PDB entry 9CEY | electron microscopy, 3.22 A resolution | chains P and W of the 4 polymer chains in the assembly

[Chain P]
Protein: Maltose/maltodextrin-binding periplasmic protein, Spizellomyces punctatus Fanzor 1
From: Escherichia coli K-12
Reference sequence: chimeric construct of P0AEX9, A0A0L0H5U9: residues -375 to -10 from P0AEX9 (MALE_ECOLI) positions 27-392 (UniProt number = residue number + 402); residues 2-638 from A0A0L0H5U9 positions 2-638 (same numbers)
Amino-acid sequence (1032 residues; numbered -393 to 638; the number before each row is that of its first residue; numbers below 1 keep their minus sign (Met-393 is residue -393)):
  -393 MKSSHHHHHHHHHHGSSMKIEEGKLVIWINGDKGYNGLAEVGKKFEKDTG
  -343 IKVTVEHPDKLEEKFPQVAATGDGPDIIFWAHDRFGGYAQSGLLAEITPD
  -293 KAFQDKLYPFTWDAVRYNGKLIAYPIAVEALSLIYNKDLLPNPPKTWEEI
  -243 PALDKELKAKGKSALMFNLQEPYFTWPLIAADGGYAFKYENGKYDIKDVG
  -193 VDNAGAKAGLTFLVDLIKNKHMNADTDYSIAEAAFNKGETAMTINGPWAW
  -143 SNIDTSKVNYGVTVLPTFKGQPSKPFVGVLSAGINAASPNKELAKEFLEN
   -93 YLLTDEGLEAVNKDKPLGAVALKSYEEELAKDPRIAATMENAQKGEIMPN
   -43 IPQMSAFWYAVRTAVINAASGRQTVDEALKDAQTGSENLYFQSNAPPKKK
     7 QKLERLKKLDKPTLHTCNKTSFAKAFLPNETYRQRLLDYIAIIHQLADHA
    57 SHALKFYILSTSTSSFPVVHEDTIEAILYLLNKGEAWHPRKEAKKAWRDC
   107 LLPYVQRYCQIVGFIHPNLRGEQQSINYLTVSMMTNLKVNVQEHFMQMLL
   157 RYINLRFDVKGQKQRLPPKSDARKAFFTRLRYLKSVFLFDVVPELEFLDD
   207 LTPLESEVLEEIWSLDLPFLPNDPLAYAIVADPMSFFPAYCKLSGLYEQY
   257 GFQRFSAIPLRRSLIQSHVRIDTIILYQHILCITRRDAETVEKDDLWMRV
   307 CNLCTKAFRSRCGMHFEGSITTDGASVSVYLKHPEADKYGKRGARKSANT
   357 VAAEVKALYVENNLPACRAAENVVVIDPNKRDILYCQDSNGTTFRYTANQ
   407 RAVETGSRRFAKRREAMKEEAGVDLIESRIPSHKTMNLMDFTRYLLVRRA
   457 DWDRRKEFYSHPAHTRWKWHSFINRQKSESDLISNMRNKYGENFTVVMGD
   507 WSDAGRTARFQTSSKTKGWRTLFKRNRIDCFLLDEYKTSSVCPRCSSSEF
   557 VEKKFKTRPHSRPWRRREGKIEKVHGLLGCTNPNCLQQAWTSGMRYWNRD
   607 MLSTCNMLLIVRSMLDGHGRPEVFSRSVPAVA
Disordered / not traced: -393 to 17, 348-356, 634-638
Differences from the reference sequence: expression tag (-393 to -376); linker (-9 to 1)
Bound ions: Mg2+ site 1: Asp383, Asn385, Asp606; Mg2+ site 2: Asp383, Pro384, Glu541 (shared with 1 residue of chain T); Zn2+: Cys548, Cys551, Cys586, Cys591
From the paper describing this entry:
  - mutagenesis - D606N: increased catalytic activity

[Chain W]
Molecule: 96-nt RNA strand
From: Spizellomyces punctatus
Sequence (96 nucleotides; row label = number of the first residue in the row):
     1 GUUUUCCGAGCCGGUUGUCGCGCGGUUCAAUCCCUGGUGCGGGUGCUAGU
    51 GCCAAUACCCACCGGCUCCGCACUAUCUAUAGGUUAUGAAAUCAAA
Disordered / not traced: 1-4, 51-60, 91-96

[Chain P / chain W interface]
Residue-residue contacts (131; chain P residue first):
  His21(P) - U76(W)  hydrogen bond to the base
  Thr22(P) - U76(W)  phosphate contact
  Cys23(P) - U76(W)  hydrogen bond to the sugar
  Cys23(P) - C77(W)  hydrogen bond to the sugar
  Asn24(P) - A75(W)  base contact
  Lys25(P) - U35(W)  sugar contact
  Lys25(P) - C77(W)  phosphate contact
  Lys25(P) - U78(W)  salt bridge to the phosphate
  Ser27(P) - U35(W)  hydrogen bond to the phosphate
  Lys30(P) - C34(W)  phosphate contact
  Lys30(P) - U35(W)  salt bridge to the phosphate
  Ser138(P) - A79(W)  sugar contact
  Asn142(P) - A79(W)  hydrogen bond to the sugar
  Asn142(P) - U80(W)  hydrogen bond to the sugar
  Asn146(P) - A81(W)  hydrogen bond to the sugar
  Glu149(P) - A81(W)  base contact
  His150(P) - A81(W)  hydrogen bond to the sugar
  His150(P) - G82(W)  hydrogen bond to the sugar
  Gln153(P) - G82(W)  sugar contact
  Arg157(P) - G83(W)  salt bridge to the phosphate
  Phe261(P) - G82(W)  phosphate contact
  Ser262(P) - A81(W)  phosphate contact
  Ser262(P) - G82(W)  hydrogen bond to the phosphate
  Pro265(P) - U80(W)  sugar contact
  Pro265(P) - A81(W)  phosphate contact
  Leu266(P) - U80(W)  phosphate contact
  Leu266(P) - A81(W)  hydrogen bond to the phosphate
  Arg267(P) - A79(W)  hydrogen bond to the sugar
  Arg267(P) - U80(W)  phosphate contact
  Arg268(P) - A81(W)  salt bridge to the phosphate
  Ser273(P) - A79(W)  phosphate contact
  His274(P) - U78(W)  salt bridge to the phosphate
  His274(P) - A79(W)  phosphate contact
  Lys312(P) - U35(W)  base contact
  Lys312(P) - G36(W)  hydrogen bond to the base
  Lys312(P) - G37(W)  hydrogen bond to the base
  Lys312(P) - U74(W)  hydrogen bond to the base
  Lys312(P) - A75(W)  base contact
  Ala313(P) - U35(W)  base contact
  Arg315(P) - A72(W)  salt bridge to the phosphate
  Arg317(P) - U74(W)  base contact
  Arg317(P) - A75(W)  salt bridge to the phosphate
  Arg317(P) - U76(W)  salt bridge to the phosphate
  Cys318(P) - U74(W)  hydrogen bond to the phosphate
  Ser334(P) - C77(W)  hydrogen bond to the sugar
  Tyr336(P) - C77(W)  hydrogen bond to the sugar
  Tyr336(P) - U78(W)  hydrogen bond to the sugar
  Arg387(P) - C7(W)  base contact
  Arg387(P) - G20(W)  sugar contact
  Gln393(P) - G17(W)  base contact
  Arg401(P) - A9(W)  salt bridge to the phosphate
  Arg401(P) - G10(W)  salt bridge to the phosphate
  Thr403(P) - G8(W)  phosphate contact
  Thr403(P) - A9(W)  hydrogen bond to the phosphate
  Asn405(P) - C7(W)  hydrogen bond to the base
  Asn405(P) - G8(W)  sugar contact
  Gln406(P) - G8(W)  sugar contact
  Gln406(P) - A9(W)  sugar contact
  Val409(P) - G8(W)  phosphate contact
  Arg414(P) - C7(W)  hydrogen bond to the base
  Arg415(P) - U31(W)  hydrogen bond to the sugar
  Arg415(P) - C32(W)  salt bridge to the phosphate
  Lys418(P) - C6(W)  salt bridge to the phosphate
  Lys418(P) - C7(W)  salt bridge to the phosphate
  Glu421(P) - A86(W)  hydrogen bond to the sugar
  Glu421(P) - U87(W)  sugar contact
  Asp430(P) - U87(W)  sugar contact
  Asp430(P) - G88(W)  hydrogen bond to the sugar
  Leu431(P) - G88(W)  phosphate contact
  Leu431(P) - A89(W)  phosphate contact
  Ser434(P) - G88(W)  hydrogen bond to the sugar
  Ser434(P) - A89(W)  phosphate contact
  Arg435(P) - A89(W)  salt bridge to the phosphate
  Arg472(P) - C33(W)  salt bridge to the phosphate
  Trp475(P) - U35(W)  hydrogen bond to the phosphate
  His476(P) - C33(W)  salt bridge to the phosphate
  His476(P) - C34(W)  base contact
  Phe478(P) - C77(W)  phosphate contact
  Ile479(P) - C34(W)  base contact
  Ile479(P) - U35(W)  phosphate contact
  Asn480(P) - C34(W)  hydrogen bond to the base
  Arg481(P) - C77(W)  salt bridge to the phosphate
  Gln482(P) - U35(W)  hydrogen bond to the sugar
  Gln482(P) - G36(W)  hydrogen bond to the sugar
  Lys483(P) - C34(W)  hydrogen bond to the base
  Lys483(P) - G36(W)  salt bridge to the phosphate
  Ser486(P) - G36(W)  hydrogen bond to the sugar
  Ser486(P) - G37(W)  sugar contact
  Gly511(P) - G82(W)  base contact
  Gly511(P) - G83(W)  sugar contact
  Thr513(P) - G83(W)  hydrogen bond to the sugar
  Thr513(P) - U84(W)  hydrogen bond to the sugar
  Ala514(P) - U84(W)  sugar contact
  Arg515(P) - U84(W)  salt bridge to the phosphate
  Phe516(P) - U84(W)  phosphate contact
  Phe516(P) - U85(W)  hydrogen bond to the phosphate
  Gln517(P) - U84(W)  hydrogen bond to the sugar
  Gln517(P) - U85(W)  sugar contact
  Thr518(P) - U84(W)  sugar contact
  Thr518(P) - U85(W)  sugar contact
  Ser519(P) - G83(W)  base contact
  Ser519(P) - U84(W)  sugar contact
  Arg531(P) - A75(W)  hydrogen bond to the phosphate
  Arg531(P) - U76(W)  salt bridge to the phosphate
  Lys562(P) - C19(W)  hydrogen bond to the base
  Arg564(P) - C19(W)  hydrogen bond to the base
  Arg564(P) - G20(W)  salt bridge to the phosphate
  Arg564(P) - C21(W)  sugar contact
  His566(P) - G22(W)  base contact
  Ser567(P) - G20(W)  hydrogen bond to the base
  Ser567(P) - G22(W)  base contact
  Arg568(P) - G20(W)  base contact
  Pro569(P) - U5(W)  sugar contact
  Pro569(P) - C6(W)  base contact
  Trp570(P) - U5(W)  base contact
  Trp570(P) - A86(W)  phosphate contact
  Arg572(P) - G22(W)  hydrogen bond to the base
  Glu578(P) - G20(W)  hydrogen bond to the sugar
  Val580(P) - C19(W)  base contact
  Gly582(P) - G20(W)  phosphate contact
  Leu583(P) - U18(W)  sugar contact
  Leu583(P) - C19(W)  base contact
  Trp596(P) - U16(W)  stacking on the base
  Ser598(P) - U16(W)  base contact
  Tyr602(P) - U18(W)  base contact
  Trp603(P) - G17(W)  base contact
  Trp603(P) - U18(W)  sugar contact
  Asn604(P) - U18(W)  phosphate contact
  Asn604(P) - C19(W)  sugar contact
  Met607(P) - G17(W)  sugar contact
  Cys611(P) - G17(W)  base contact
Other interface residues (no listed pair), chain P (91 interface residues in all): Thr19, Thr26, Ser316, Thr327, Arg419, Glu425, Arg512, Arg550, Arg601
Other interface residues (no listed pair), chain W (38 interface residues in all): C73

[In short]
91 residues of chain P face 38 of chain W across their interface; the contacts include 42 hydrogen bonds, 21
salt bridges and 1 aromatic stacking contact. Polar contacts include His21(P)-U76(W), Lys312(P)-G36(W) and
Lys312(P)-G37(W). Asp383(P), Asn385(P) and Asp606(P) coordinate Mg2+ site 1. From the paper: D606N of chain P
increases catalytic activity.
Chain P is Maltose/maltodextrin-binding periplasmic protein, Spizellomyces punctatus Fanzor 1 (Escherichia
coli K-12) and chain W is a 96-nt RNA strand (Spizellomyces punctatus); the structure, Spizellomyces punctatus
Fanzor (SpuFz) State 5, was determined by electron microscopy together with 9CER, 9CES, 9CET, 9CEU, 9CEV, 9CEW
and 6 further entries from the same study.
